Entry 1IIL (X-ray diffraction, 2.30 A resolution); this record covers chains A and E.

# Chain A
Molecule: Heparin-binding growth factor 2
Organism: Homo sapiens
UniProtKB: P09038 (FGF2_HUMAN); numbering as in UniProt (aligned over 1-155)
Sequence (155 residues; row label = number of the first residue in the row):
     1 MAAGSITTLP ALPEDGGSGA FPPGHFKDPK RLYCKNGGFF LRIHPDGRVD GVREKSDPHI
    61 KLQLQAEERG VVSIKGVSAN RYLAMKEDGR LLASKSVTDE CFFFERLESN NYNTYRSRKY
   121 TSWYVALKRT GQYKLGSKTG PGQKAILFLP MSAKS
Not modelled in the structure: 1-21
Sequence notes: engineered mutation Ser78 (Cys in P09038), Ser96 (Cys in P09038)

# Chain E
Molecule: Fibroblast growth factor receptor 2
Organism: Homo sapiens
Notes: EC 2.7.1.112; fragment: extracellular ligand binding domain consisting of ig-like domains ii (d2) and iii (d3), residues 147-366
UniProtKB: P21802 (FGR2_HUMAN); residues 147-366 here = UniProt positions 147-366
Sequence (220 residues; row label = number of the first residue in the row):
   147 NSNNKRAPYW TNTEKMEKRL HAVPAANTVK FRCPAGGNPM PTMRWLKNGK EFKQEHRIGG
   207 YKVRNQHWSL IMESVVPSDK GNYTCVVENE YGSINHTYHL DVVERSRHRP ILQAGLPANA
   267 STVVGGDVEF VCKVYSDAQP HIQWIKHVEK NGSKYGPDGL PYLKVLKAAG VNTTDKEIEV
   327 LYIRNVTFED AGEYTCLAGN SIGISFHSAW LTVLPAPGRE
Not modelled in the structure: 147-149, 295-306, 362-366
Sequence notes: engineered mutation Arg253 (Pro in P21802)
Disulfides: Cys179-Cys231, Cys278-Cys342
Swiss-Prot annotation at these positions:
  - region: Lys161 to Arg178 (Heparin-binding)
  - glycosylation (N-linked (GlcNAc...) asparagine): Asn228, Asn241, Asn265, Asn297, Asn318, Asn331
What the authors report for this chain:
  - disease-associated variants - P253R (1.5-fold): increased binding to FGF2 (citing earlier work)

# How chain A and chain E interact
Contacting residue pairs (68):
  Pro22(A) with Glu250(E); Tyr281(E), hydrogen bond (backbone-side chain)
  Pro23(A) with Glu250(E)
  His25(A) with Val280(E)
  Phe26(A) with Val280(E); Ser282(E); Gln285(E), hydrogen bond (backbone-side chain); Pro286(E), hydrophobic; Ile288(E), hydrophobic; Asp321(E); Glu325(E)
  Lys27(A) with Glu325(E), salt bridge
  Tyr33(A) with Lys164(E); Leu166(E), hydrogen bond (side chain-backbone); His167(E); Ala168(E), hydrogen bond (side chain-backbone)
  Lys35(A) with Lys164(E), hydrogen bond (backbone-side chain)
  Gly37(A) with Lys164(E)
  Gly38(A) with Lys164(E)
  Phe40(A) with Leu166(E), hydrophobic
  Arg53(A) with Glu163(E)
  Leu64(A) with Gln285(E)
  Gln65(A) with Ala315(E); Gly316(E); Thr320(E); Asp321(E), hydrogen bond
  Ala66(A) with Pro286(E); His287(E); Ala315(E); Gly316(E)
  Glu67(A) with His287(E), hydrogen bond (backbone-side chain); Ala315(E); Gly316(E); Val317(E), hydrogen bond (side chain-backbone)
  Glu68(A) with His287(E)
  Arg69(A) with His287(E); Gly345(E); Asn346(E), hydrogen bond (side chain-backbone); Ser347(E); Ile350(E)
  Val72(A) with Gln285(E)
  Ser73(A) with Val317(E)
  Tyr82(A) with Val317(E)
  Val97(A) with Val317(E), hydrophobic
  Glu105(A) with Ala284(E); Gln285(E), hydrogen bond (side chain-backbone); Ser347(E)
  Leu107(A) with Arg251(E); Ser252(E); Arg253(E), hydrogen bond (backbone-side chain)
  Glu108(A) with Arg253(E), hydrogen bond (backbone-side chain)
  Ser109(A) with Arg253(E)
  Asn110(A) with Pro170(E); Asn173(E), hydrogen bond (backbone-side chain)
  Asn111(A) with Pro170(E); Arg251(E), hydrogen bond (backbone-side chain); Arg253(E), hydrogen bond
  Tyr112(A) with Ala168(E); Pro170(E)
  Asn113(A) with Arg251(E), hydrogen bond
  Leu149(A) with Ala168(E); Val169(E); Val249(E), hydrophobic; Arg251(E)
  Pro150(A) with Val249(E); Arg251(E)
  Met151(A) with Ala168(E), hydrophobic; Asp247(E)
Also at the interface, not in a pair above, chain A (35 interface residues in all): Gly24, Gly70, Phe102
Also at the interface, not in a pair above, chain E (35 interface residues in all): Ala171, Ile348, Gly349
From the paper, about this interface:
  - pairs named by the authors: Leu107(A)-Arg253(E) (backbone contact), Glu108(A)-Arg253(E) (backbone contact), Asn111(A)-Arg253(E) (hydrogen bond)

# Overview
The chain A/chain E interface involves 35 residues from each chain; the contacts include 16 hydrogen bonds and
1 salt bridge. Polar contacts include Lys27(A)-Glu325(E), Pro22(A)-Tyr281(E) and Phe26(A)-Gln285(E). The paper
describes backbone contacts between Leu107(A) and Arg253(E) and Glu108(A) and Arg253(E); a hydrogen bond
between Asn111(A) and Arg253(E). The paper reports that P253R of chain E increases binding to FGF2.
Chain A is Heparin-binding growth factor 2 and chain E is Fibroblast growth factor receptor 2, both from Homo
sapiens; the structure, Crystal structure of pro253arg apert mutant fgf receptor 2 (FGFR2) in complex with
FGF2, was determined by X-ray diffraction (same publication as 1II4).
